3BQ6 - chain A; structure by X-ray diffraction, 2.10 A resolution.

[Chain A]
Name: 5-methyltetrahydropteroyltriglutamate-homocysteine methyltransferase
Organism: Thermotoga maritima
Notes: EC 2.1.1.14
UniProtKB: Q9X112 (METE_THEMA); residues 2-734 here = UniProt positions 2-734
Sequence (766 residues; numbered -31 to 734; the number before each row is that of its first residue; numbers below 1 keep their minus sign (Met-31 is residue -31)):
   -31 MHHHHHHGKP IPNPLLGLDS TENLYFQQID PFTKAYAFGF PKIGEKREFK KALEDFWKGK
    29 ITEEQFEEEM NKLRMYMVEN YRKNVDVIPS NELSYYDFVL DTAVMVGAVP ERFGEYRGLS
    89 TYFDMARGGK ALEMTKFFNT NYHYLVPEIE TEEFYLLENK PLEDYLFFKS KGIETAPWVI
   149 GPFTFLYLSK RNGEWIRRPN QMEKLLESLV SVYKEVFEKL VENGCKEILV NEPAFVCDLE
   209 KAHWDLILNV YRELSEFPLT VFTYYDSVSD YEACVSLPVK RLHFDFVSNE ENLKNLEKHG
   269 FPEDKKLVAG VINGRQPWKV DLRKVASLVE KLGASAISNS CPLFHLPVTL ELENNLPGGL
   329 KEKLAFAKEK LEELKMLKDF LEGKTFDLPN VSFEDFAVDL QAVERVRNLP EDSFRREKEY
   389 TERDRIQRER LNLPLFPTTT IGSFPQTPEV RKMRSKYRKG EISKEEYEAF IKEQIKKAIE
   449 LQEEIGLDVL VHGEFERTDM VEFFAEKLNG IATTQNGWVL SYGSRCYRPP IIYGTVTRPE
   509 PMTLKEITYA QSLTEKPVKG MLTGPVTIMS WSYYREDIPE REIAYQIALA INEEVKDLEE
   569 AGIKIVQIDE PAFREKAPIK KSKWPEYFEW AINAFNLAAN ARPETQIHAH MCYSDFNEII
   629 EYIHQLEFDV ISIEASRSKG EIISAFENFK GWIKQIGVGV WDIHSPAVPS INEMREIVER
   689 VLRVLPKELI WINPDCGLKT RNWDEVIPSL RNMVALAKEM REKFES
Unresolved in the structure: -31 to 0, 358-367, 428-431, 731-734
Sequence notes: expression tag (-31 to 1)
Bound ions: Zn2+: His618, Cys620, Glu642, Cys704
UniProt features mapped onto this chain:
  - active site: His672 (Proton donor)
  - binding site (5-methyltetrahydropteroyltri-L-glutamate): Arg15 to Lys18, Lys104, Arg493, Cys494, Trp539, Glu583
  - binding site (L-homocysteine): Ile409 to Ser411, Glu462, Asp577
  - binding site (L-methionine): Ile409 to Ser411, Glu462, Asp577
  - binding site (Zn(2+)): His618, Cys620, Glu642, Cys704

[Summary]
His618, Cys620, Glu642 and Cys704 coordinate Zn2+. UniProt lists active-site residue His672, 9 residues
binding 5-methyltetrahydropteroyltri-L-glutamate, 5 L-homocysteine-binding residues and 5 L-methionine-binding
residues.
Chain A is 5-methyltetrahydropteroyltriglutamate-homocysteine methyltransferase (Thermotoga maritima); the
structure, Crystal Structure of T. maritima Cobalamin-Independent Methionine Synthase complexed with Zn2+
(Monoclinic), was determined by X-ray diffraction together with 3BOL and 3BQ5 from the same study.
